8XSU - chains D and E of the 5 polymer chains in the assembly; structure by X-ray diffraction, 2.63 A resolution.

Chain D:
Name: Acetylcholine-binding protein
From: Lymnaea stagnalis
UniProt: P58154 (ACHP_LYMST); residues 1-206 here correspond to UniProt positions 20-225 (UniProt number = residue number + 19)
Sequence (206 residues; row label = number of the first residue in the row):
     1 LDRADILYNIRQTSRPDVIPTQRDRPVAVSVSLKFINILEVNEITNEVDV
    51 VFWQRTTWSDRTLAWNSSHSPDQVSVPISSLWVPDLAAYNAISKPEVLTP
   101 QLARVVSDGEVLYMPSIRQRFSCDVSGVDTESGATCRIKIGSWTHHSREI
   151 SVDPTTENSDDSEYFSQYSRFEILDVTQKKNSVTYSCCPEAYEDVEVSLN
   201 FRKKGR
Differences from the reference sequence: engineered mutation Arg55 (Gln74 in P58154)
Swiss-Prot annotation at these positions:
  - glycosylation: Asn66 (N-linked (GlcNAc...) asparagine)
Disulfide bonds: Cys123-Cys136, Cys187-Cys188
Covalently attached groups: N-acetylglucosamine (NAG) linked to Asn66
Residues lining bound ligands:
  - dinotefuran (A1LW0; 2-methyl-1-nitro-3-[(tetrahydro-3-furanyl) methyl] guanidine), molecule 1: Trp53, Arg55, Leu102, Arg104, Leu112, Met114
  - dinotefuran (A1LW0), molecule 2: Trp143, Thr144, Tyr185, Cys187, Tyr192

Chain E:
Name: Acetylcholine-binding protein
From: Lymnaea stagnalis
UniProt: P58154 (ACHP_LYMST); residues 0-209 here correspond to UniProt positions 19-228 (UniProt number = residue number + 19)
Sequence (210 residues; numbered 0 to 209; the number before each row is that of its first residue; numbering starts at 0):
     0 SLDRADILYNIRQTSRPDVIPTQRDRPVAVSVSLKFINILEVNEITNEVD
    50 VVFWQRTTWSDRTLAWNSSHSPDQVSVPISSLWVPDLAAYNAISKPEVLT
   100 PQLARVVSDGEVLYMPSIRQRFSCDVSGVDTESGATCRIKIGSWTHHSRE
   150 ISVDPTTENSDDSEYFSQYSRFEILDVTQKKNSVTYSCCPEAYEDVEVSL
   200 NFRKKGRSEI
Not modelled in the structure: 208-209
Differences from the reference sequence: engineered mutation Arg55 (Gln74 in P58154)
Swiss-Prot annotation at these positions:
  - glycosylation: Asn66 (N-linked (GlcNAc...) asparagine)
Disulfide bonds: Cys123-Cys136, Cys187-Cys188
Residues lining bound ligands:
  - dinotefuran (A1LW0; 2-methyl-1-nitro-3-[(tetrahydro-3-furanyl) methyl] guanidine), molecule 1: Lys34, Trp53, Arg55, Arg104, Leu112, Met114, Tyr164
  - dinotefuran (A1LW0), molecule 2: Trp143, Thr144, Tyr185, Cys187, Cys188, Tyr192
  - N-acetylglucosamine (NAG; 2-acetamido-2-deoxy-beta-D-glucopyranose): Asn66, Ser68, His69
From the paper describing this entry:
  - binding site for dinotefuran: Lys34, Arg55, Met114, Trp143, Tyr185

Chain D / chain E interface:
Contacting residue pairs (42):
  Arg15(D) with Tyr8(E)
  Asp17(D) with Arg11(E), salt bridge; Pro77(E)
  Ile19(D) with Arg3(E)
  Thr21(D) with Arg3(E), hydrogen bond
  Ile44(D) with Arg170(E)
  Thr45(D) with Tyr168(E); Arg170(E)
  Asn46(D) with Tyr168(E), hydrogen bond (side chain-backbone)
  Glu47(D) with Leu39(E)
  Asp85(D) with Pro100(E); Leu102(E)
  Leu86(D) with Pro100(E)
  Ile92(D) with Leu39(E), hydrophobic; Arg118(E), hydrogen bond (backbone-side chain)
  Ser93(D) with Glu96(E); Leu98(E)
  Lys94(D) with Glu96(E); Val97(E); Leu98(E)
  Ser122(D) with Asn37(E), hydrogen bond; Ser166(E), hydrogen bond
  Asp124(D) with Tyr168(E)
  Arg137(D) with Tyr168(E), hydrogen bond
  Trp143(D) with Trp53(E); Thr99(E); Pro100(E); Met114(E), hydrogen bond (side chain-backbone)
  Thr144(D) with Ser75(E), hydrogen bond; Leu102(E); Arg104(E), hydrogen bond (backbone-side chain)
  His145(D) with Ser75(E); Arg104(E)
  His146(D) with Arg104(E), hydrogen bond
  Glu149(D) with Arg3(E), salt bridge; Gln73(E); Arg104(E), salt bridge
  Tyr185(D) with Trp53(E), hydrophobic; Tyr164(E), hydrophobic
  Ser186(D) with Asn158(E); Glu163(E), hydrogen bond; Tyr164(E), hydrogen bond (backbone-side chain)
Also at the interface, not in a pair above, chain D (31 interface residues in all): Val18, Ala87, Ala91, Pro95, Cys123, Cys187, Cys188, Glu190
Also at the interface, not in a pair above, chain E (28 interface residues in all): Ala4, Leu7, Arg55, Ser116

Summary:
Chain D and chain E form an interface of 31 and 28 residues respectively, with 12 hydrogen bonds and 3 salt
bridges. Polar pairs include Asp17(D)-Arg11(E), Glu149(D)-Arg3(E) and Glu149(D)-Arg104(E). One dinotefuran
molecule is bound between chain D and chain E. The paper reports a binding site for dinotefuran at Lys34(E),
Arg55(E) and Met114(E) among others.
Here chain D is Acetylcholine-binding protein and chain E is Acetylcholine-binding protein, both from Lymnaea
stagnalis. Entry 8XSU (Crystal Structure of Lymnaea stagnalis Acetylcholine-Binding Protein Q55R Mutant
Complexed with Dinotefuran) was determined by X-ray diffraction.
